5UGL - chain A; structure by X-ray diffraction, 1.86 A resolution.

[Chain A]
Molecule: Fibroblast growth factor receptor 2
Source organism: Homo sapiens
Notes: EC 2.7.10.1
UniProtKB: P21802 (FGFR2_HUMAN), isoform P21802-20; residues 458-768 here correspond to UniProt positions 341-651 (UniProt number = residue number - 117)
Sequence (324 residues; numbered 445 to 768; the number before each row is that of its first residue):
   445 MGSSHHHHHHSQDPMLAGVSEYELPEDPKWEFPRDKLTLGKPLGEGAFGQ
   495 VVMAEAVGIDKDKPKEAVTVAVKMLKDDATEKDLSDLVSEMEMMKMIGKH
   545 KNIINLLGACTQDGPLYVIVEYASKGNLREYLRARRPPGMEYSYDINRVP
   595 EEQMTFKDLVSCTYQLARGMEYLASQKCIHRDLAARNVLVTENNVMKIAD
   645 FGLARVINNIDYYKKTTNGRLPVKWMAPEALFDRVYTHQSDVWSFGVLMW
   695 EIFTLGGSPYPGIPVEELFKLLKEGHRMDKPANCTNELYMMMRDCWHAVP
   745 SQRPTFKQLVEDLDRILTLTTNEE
Disordered / not traced: 445-467, 581-592, 765-768
Construct notes: initiating methionine (445); expression tag (446-457); conflict Ala491 (Cys374 in P21802); engineered mutation Val650 (Asp533 in P21802)
Ligand contacts: AMP-PNP (ANP; phosphoaminophosphonic acid-adenylate ester): Leu487, Gly488, Glu489, Val495, Ala515, Lys517, Ile548, Val564, Glu565, Tyr566, Ala567, Asn571, Asp626, Arg630, Asn631, Leu633, Asp644
What the authors report for this chain:
  - contacts within the chain: Met537-Val650 (hydrophobic contact), Met540-Val650 (hydrophobic contact)
  - mutagenesis - M537I, M537I/D650V, I547V, I547V/E565A, N549H/E565A, E565A/K659M, E565A, L617F, L617M, L617V: increased catalytic activity
  - disease-associated variants - I547V, L617F: increased catalytic activity (citing earlier work)
  - catalytic residues: Asp626 (citing earlier work)
  - conformationally variable residues (side-chain flip): Phe645
  - post-translational modification sites: Tyr657 (citing earlier work)
  - allosteric site: Asn549, Glu565, Lys641 (citing earlier work)
  - allosteric site: Met537, Met540, Ile541, Ile547, Leu617, Phe645 (proposed by the authors, not directly observed)
  - mutagenesis - M537A, M540A: decreased catalytic activity

[Overview]
Chain A binds AMP-PNP. From the paper: the catalytic residue Asp626; M537I, M537I/D650V and I547V, among
others, increase catalytic activity; 12 substitutions were tested in all.
Chain A is Fibroblast growth factor receptor 2 (Homo sapiens); the structure, Crystal Structure of FGF
Receptor 2 Tyrosine Kinase Domain Harboring the D650V Activating Mutation, was determined by X-ray
diffraction, deposited together with 5UGX, 5UHN and 5UI0.
